4ZZB - chains A and B of the 5 polymer chains in the assembly; structure by X-ray diffraction, 3.40 A resolution.

== Chain A (and B) ==
Molecule: Proton-gated ion channel
Source organism: Gloeobacter violaceus PCC 8105
Notes: chain B of this document is another copy of the same molecule, construct and numbering; everything in this record applies to it too
UniProtKB: Q7NDN8 (GLIC_GLOVI); residues 2-317 here correspond to UniProt positions 44-359 (UniProt number = residue number + 42)
Sequence (317 residues; each row starts with the number of its first residue):
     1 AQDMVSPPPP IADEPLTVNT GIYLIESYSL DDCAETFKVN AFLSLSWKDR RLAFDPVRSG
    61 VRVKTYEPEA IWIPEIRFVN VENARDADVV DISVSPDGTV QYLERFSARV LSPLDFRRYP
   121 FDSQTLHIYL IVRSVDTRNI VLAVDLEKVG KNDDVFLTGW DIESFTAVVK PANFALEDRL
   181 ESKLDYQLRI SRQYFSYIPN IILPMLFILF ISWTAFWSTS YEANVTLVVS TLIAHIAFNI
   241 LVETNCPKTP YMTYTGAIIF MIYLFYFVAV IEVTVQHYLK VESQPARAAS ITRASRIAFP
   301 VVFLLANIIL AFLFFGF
Unresolved in the structure: 1-4, 316-317
Construct notes: expression tag (1); engineered mutation Ser-27 (Cys69 in Q7NDN8), Cys-33 (Lys75 in Q7NDN8), Cys-246 (Leu288 in Q7NDN8)
Cystine bridges: Cys-33/Cys-246
Ion coordination: Na+ near Ile-71 (its only coordinating residue here)
Ligand contacts:
  - xenon (XE), molecule 1: Phe-37, Leu-126, Ile-128, Phe-165, Leu-188
  - xenon (XE), molecule 2: Tyr-197, Ile-202, Met-205, Thr-255, Ile-258, Ile-259
  - xenon (XE), molecule 3: Pro-204, Phe-207, Ile-208, Ile-211
  - xenon (XE), molecule 4: Leu-232, Tyr-263, Tyr-266, Phe-267
  - xenon (XE), molecule 5: Ala-298, Phe-299, Val-302
What the authors report for this chain:
  - conformationally variable residues (helix shift, side-chain flip): Tyr-197, Ile-233
  - contacts within the chain: Tyr-197/Thr-255 (hydrogen bond)
  - binding site for xenon: Phe-207, Ile-208, Ile-233, Tyr-263

== Chain A / chain B interface ==
Pairs across the interface - 83 pairs, chain A then chain B:
  Tyr-23(A) / Leu-176(B)
  Tyr-23(A) / Glu-177(B)
  Ile-25(A) / Val-79(B)  hydrophobic
  Glu-26(A) / Val-79(B)
  Glu-26(A) / Asn-80(B)
  Glu-26(A) / Leu-111(B)
  Tyr-28(A) / Glu-82(B)  hydrogen bond (side chain-backbone)
  Tyr-28(A) / Leu-111(B)  hydrophobic
  Ser-29(A) / Glu-82(B)
  Asn-40(A) / Val-81(B)
  Asn-40(A) / Glu-82(B)
  Phe-42(A) / Arg-77(B)
  Phe-42(A) / Leu-176(B)  hydrophobic
  Phe-42(A) / Glu-181(B)
  Ser-44(A) / Glu-177(B)
  Arg-62(A) / Asp-136(B)  hydrogen bond (side chain-backbone)
  Arg-62(A) / Thr-137(B)  hydrogen bond (side chain-backbone)
  Val-63(A) / Asp-136(B)
  Thr-65(A) / Asp-136(B)  hydrogen bond
  Asp-86(A) / Asn-83(B)
  Val-90(A) / Glu-75(B)
  Val-90(A) / Arg-77(B)
  Val-90(A) / Arg-133(B)
  Asp-91(A) / Asp-136(B)
  Asp-91(A) / Arg-179(B)  salt bridge
  Ser-93(A) / Asp-136(B)  hydrogen bond
  Ser-93(A) / Arg-179(B)
  Leu-103(A) / Arg-133(B)
  Leu-103(A) / Glu-177(B)
  Arg-105(A) / Arg-77(B)
  Arg-105(A) / Phe-78(B)  hydrogen bond (side chain-backbone)
  Arg-105(A) / Val-79(B)  hydrogen bond (side chain-backbone)
  Ser-107(A) / Glu-82(B)
  Ser-107(A) / Asn-83(B)  hydrogen bond
  Lys-148(A) / Glu-177(B)  salt bridge
  Phe-156(A) / Leu-111(B)  hydrophobic
  Phe-156(A) / Pro-113(B)  hydrophobic
  Thr-158(A) / Glu-35(B)  hydrogen bond
  Thr-158(A) / Pro-250(B)
  Gly-159(A) / Pro-250(B)
  Gln-193(A) / Pro-250(B)
  Ser-196(A) / Thr-249(B)  hydrogen bond (side chain-backbone)
  Ser-196(A) / Pro-250(B)  hydrogen bond (side chain-backbone)
  Ser-196(A) / Tyr-251(B)
  Pro-199(A) / Met-252(B)  hydrophobic
  Pro-199(A) / Phe-260(B)
  Asn-200(A) / Lys-248(B)
  Asn-200(A) / Met-252(B)
  Leu-203(A) / Phe-260(B)  hydrophobic
  Pro-204(A) / Tyr-263(B)  hydrophobic
  Phe-207(A) / Tyr-263(B)
  Phe-207(A) / Leu-264(B)  hydrophobic
  Phe-207(A) / Phe-267(B)
  Phe-210(A) / Phe-267(B)  hydrophobic
  Ile-211(A) / Leu-232(B)  hydrophobic
  Ile-211(A) / Phe-267(B)  hydrophobic
  Ile-211(A) / Val-270(B)  hydrophobic
  Thr-214(A) / Thr-274(B)
  Trp-217(A) / His-277(B)
  Trp-217(A) / Tyr-278(B)
  Ser-218(A) / Tyr-221(B)
  Ser-220(A) / Glu-222(B)
  Glu-222(A) / Glu-222(B)
  Ala-223(A) / Tyr-221(B)  hydrophobic
  Ala-223(A) / Glu-222(B)
  Ala-223(A) / Val-225(B)
  Thr-226(A) / Val-225(B)
  Thr-226(A) / Thr-226(B)
  Leu-227(A) / Tyr-221(B)
  Leu-227(A) / Val-225(B)  hydrophobic
  Ser-230(A) / Val-229(B)
  Ser-230(A) / Ile-233(B)
  Ala-234(A) / Ile-233(B)  hydrophobic
  Ala-234(A) / Ile-236(B)
  Ala-237(A) / Ile-236(B)
  Ala-237(A) / Ile-240(B)
  Phe-238(A) / Ile-236(B)
  Phe-238(A) / Tyr-263(B)
  Leu-241(A) / Asn-239(B)
  Leu-241(A) / Ile-240(B)
  Leu-241(A) / Glu-243(B)
  Leu-241(A) / Tyr-263(B)
  Arg-296(A) / Tyr-278(B)
Also at the interface, not in a pair above, chain A (54 interface residues in all): Ser-27, Asp-88, Val-89, Asp-154, Phe-195, Ile-208, Thr-231, Ile-233, Ile-240
Also at the interface, not in a pair above, chain B (46 interface residues in all): Ile-131, Asp-178, Lys-183, Gly-256

== In short ==
Chain A and chain B form an interface of 54 and 46 residues respectively, with 11 hydrogen bonds and 2 salt
bridges. Polar contacts include Asp-91(A)/Arg-179(B), Lys-148(A)/Glu-177(B) and Tyr-28(A)/Glu-82(B). From the
paper: a binding site for xenon at Phe-207(A), Ile-208(A) and Ile-233(A) among others; conformational
variability at Tyr-197(A) and Ile-233(A).
Both chains are Proton-gated ion channel (Gloeobacter violaceus PCC 8105). Entry 4ZZB (The GLIC pentameric
Ligand-Gated Ion Channel Locally-closed form complexed to xenon) was determined by X-ray diffraction (same
publication as 4ZZC).
